Entry 4KPE (X-ray diffraction, 3.43 A resolution); this record covers chains A and F of the 8 polymer chains in the assembly.

# Chain A
Molecule: DNA topoisomerase 4 subunit A
From: Streptococcus pneumoniae
Notes: EC 5.99.1.3; fragment: ParC55
Reference sequence: P72525 (PARC_STRPN); residue numbers follow UniProt; this construct covers 1-488
Amino-acid sequence (496 residues; row label = number of the first residue in the row):
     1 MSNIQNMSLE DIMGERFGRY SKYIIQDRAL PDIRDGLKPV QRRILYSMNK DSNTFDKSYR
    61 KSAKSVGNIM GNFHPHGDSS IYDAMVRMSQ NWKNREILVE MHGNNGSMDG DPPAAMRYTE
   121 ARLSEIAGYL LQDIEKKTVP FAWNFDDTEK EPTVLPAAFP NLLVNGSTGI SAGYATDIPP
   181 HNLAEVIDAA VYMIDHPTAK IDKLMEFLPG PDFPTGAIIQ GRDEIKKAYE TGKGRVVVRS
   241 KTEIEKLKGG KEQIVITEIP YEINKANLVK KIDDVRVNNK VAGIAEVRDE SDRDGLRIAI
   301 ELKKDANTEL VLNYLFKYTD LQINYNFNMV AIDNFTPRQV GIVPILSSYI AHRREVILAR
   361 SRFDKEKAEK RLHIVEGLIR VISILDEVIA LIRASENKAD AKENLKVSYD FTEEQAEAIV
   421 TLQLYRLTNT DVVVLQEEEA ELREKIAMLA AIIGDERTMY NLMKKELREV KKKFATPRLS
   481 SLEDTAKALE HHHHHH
Disordered / not traced: 1-2, 485-496
Differences from the reference sequence: engineered mutation Thr257 (Ile in P72525); expression tag (489-496)
Bound ions: Mg2+: Phe316, Thr319, Gln322
Curated features (UniProtKB/Swiss-Prot):
  - active site: Tyr118 (O-(5'-phospho-DNA)-tyrosine intermediate)
  - site: Lys38 (Interaction with DNA), His74 (Interaction with DNA), His76 (Interaction with DNA), Arg87 (Interaction with DNA), Lys93 (Interaction with DNA), Arg117 (Transition state stabilizer)
What the authors report for this chain:
  - catalytic residues: Tyr118
  - binding site for E-site DNA2 (chain F): Tyr118
  - Mg2+ coordination through a water molecule: Asp83
  - binding site for the ligand AF5: Ser79, Arg117

# Chain F
Molecule: E-site DNA2
Sequence (11 nucleotides; numbered 1 to 11; the number before each row is that of its first residue):
     1 AGTCATTCAT G

# Chain A / chain F interface
Residue-residue contacts (15):
  Ala115(A) with DG2(F), phosphate contact
  Arg117(A) with DA1(F), sugar contact
  Tyr118(A) with DA1(F), covalent bond
  Ile170(A) with DC8(F), base contact; DA9(F), base contact
  Ser171(A) with DC8(F), sugar contact; DA9(F), sugar contact
  Ala172(A) with DC8(F), phosphate contact; DA9(F), phosphate contact
  Gly173(A) with DA9(F), hydrogen bond to the phosphate
  Tyr174(A) with DA9(F), sugar contact
  Ala175(A) with DA9(F), sugar contact
  Lys233(A) with DG11(F), salt bridge to the phosphate
  Asn326(A) with DG11(F), sugar contact
  Asn328(A) with DT10(F), sugar contact
Also at the interface, not in a pair above, chain A (15 interface residues in all): Phe17, Pro112, Pro113
Also at the interface, not in a pair above, chain F (7 interface residues in all): DT3

# Summary
Chain A and chain F form an interface of 15 and 7 residues respectively, with 1 covalent bond, 1 hydrogen bond
and 1 salt bridge. Polar pairs include Gly173(A)-DA9(F) and Lys233(A)-DG11(F). UniProt lists active-site
residue Tyr118(A) on chain A. From the paper: the catalytic residue Tyr118(A); a binding site for the ligand
AF5 at Ser79(A) and Arg117(A).
Here chain A is DNA topoisomerase 4 subunit A (Streptococcus pneumoniae) and chain F is E-site DNA2. Entry
4KPE (Novel fluoroquinolones in complex with topoisomerase IV from S. pneumoniae and E-site G-gate) was
determined by X-ray diffraction together with 4KPF and 3RAD from the same study.
